PDB entry 8F7Y | electron microscopy, 2.80 A resolution | chains A and B of the 3 polymer chains in the assembly

# Chain A
Molecule: Genome polyprotein
Organism: Coxsackievirus A10
UniProtKB: A0A7L7QVG9 (A0A7L7QVG9_9ENTO); residue numbers follow UniProt; this construct covers 1-298
Sequence (298 residues; each row starts with the number of its first residue):
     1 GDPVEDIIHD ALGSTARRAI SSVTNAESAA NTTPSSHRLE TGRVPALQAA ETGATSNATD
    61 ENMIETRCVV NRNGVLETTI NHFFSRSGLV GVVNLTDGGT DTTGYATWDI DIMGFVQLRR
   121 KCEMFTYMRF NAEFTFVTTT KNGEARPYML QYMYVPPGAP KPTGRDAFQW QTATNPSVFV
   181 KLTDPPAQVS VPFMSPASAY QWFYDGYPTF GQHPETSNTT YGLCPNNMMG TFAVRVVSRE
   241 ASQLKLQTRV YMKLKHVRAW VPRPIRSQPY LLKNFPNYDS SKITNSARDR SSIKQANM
Disordered / not traced: 1-68, 99-102
Sequence notes: variant Ala-26 (Val in A0A7L7QVG9)

# Chain B
Molecule: Genome polyprotein
Organism: Coxsackievirus A10
UniProtKB: A0A6M2Z889 (A0A6M2Z889_9ENTO); residues 1-255 here correspond to UniProt positions 70-324 (UniProt number = residue number + 69)
Sequence (255 residues; row label = number of the first residue in the row):
     1 SPSVEACGYS DRVAQLTVGN SSITTQEAAN IVLAYGEWPE YCPDTDATAV DKPTRPDVSV
    61 NRFYTLDSKM WQENSTGWYW KFPDVLNKTG VFGQNAQFHY LYRSGFCLHV QCNASKFHQG
   121 ALLVAVIPEF VIAGRGSNTK PNEAPHPGFT TTFPGTTGAT FHDPYVLDSG VPLSQALIYP
   181 HQWINLRTNN CATVIVPYIN AVPFDSAINH SNFGLIVIPV SPLKYSSGAT TAIPITITIA
   241 PLNSEFGGLR QAVSQ
Disordered / not traced: 1-28

# Interface between chain A and chain B
Pairs across the interface (84; chain A residue first):
  Thr-126(A) with Glu-129(B)
  Tyr-127(A) with Glu-129(B), hydrogen bond; Ile-199(B), hydrophobic; Asn-200(B); Ala-201(B)
  Ala-197(A) with Val-202(B), hydrophobic
  Ser-198(A) with Ala-201(B), hydrogen bond (backbone-backbone)
  Gln-201(A) with Glu-129(B); Ala-201(B)
  Phe-203(A) with Glu-129(B)
  Tyr-204(A) with Glu-129(B); Val-131(B); His-210(B)
  Asp-205(A) with Lys-81(B), salt bridge; Glu-129(B), hydrogen bond (backbone-side chain); Phe-130(B); Val-131(B); Phe-153(B); His-210(B); Ser-211(B), hydrogen bond (backbone-backbone)
  Gly-206(A) with Asn-209(B)
  Tyr-207(A) with Phe-149(B); Thr-152(B), hydrogen bond; Asn-209(B), hydrogen bond (backbone-backbone)
  Thr-209(A) with Asn-209(B)
  Phe-210(A) with Ser-206(B); Asn-209(B); Gln-255(B)
  Gly-211(A) with Gln-255(B), hydrogen bond (backbone-backbone)
  His-213(A) with Phe-149(B)
  Glu-215(A) with Gly-148(B); Phe-149(B), hydrogen bond (side chain-backbone); Thr-150(B), hydrogen bond
  Asn-218(A) with His-146(B); Pro-147(B), hydrogen bond (side chain-backbone)
  Thr-219(A) with His-146(B)
  Tyr-221(A) with Ile-132(B), hydrogen bond (side chain-backbone); Thr-152(B)
  Val-261(A) with Tyr-35(B); Pro-128(B), hydrophobic
  Pro-262(A) with Ile-178(B); Tyr-179(B)
  Arg-263(A) with Pro-128(B), hydrogen bond (side chain-backbone); Glu-129(B); Tyr-179(B)
  Pro-264(A) with Val-171(B); Gln-175(B); Ile-178(B); Tyr-179(B)
  Ile-265(A) with Pro-172(B); Gln-175(B)
  Arg-266(A) with Ser-169(B), hydrogen bond (side chain-backbone); Gly-170(B); Val-171(B)
  Ser-267(A) with Gly-170(B), hydrogen bond (backbone-backbone); Pro-172(B)
  Gln-268(A) with Val-166(B); Gly-170(B), hydrogen bond (backbone-backbone)
  Leu-271(A) with Gly-136(B); Ser-137(B); Thr-139(B)
  Leu-272(A) with Asn-138(B); Thr-139(B); Pro-141(B), hydrophobic; Ala-144(B), hydrophobic
  Phe-275(A) with His-146(B)
  Pro-276(A) with Val-131(B), hydrophobic; Ala-133(B); Ser-169(B)
  Asn-277(A) with Gly-134(B), hydrogen bond (side chain-backbone); Pro-145(B), hydrogen bond (side chain-backbone)
  Tyr-278(A) with Gly-134(B), hydrogen bond (backbone-backbone); Arg-135(B); Gly-136(B), hydrogen bond (backbone-backbone); Asp-163(B), hydrogen bond; Val-166(B); Asp-168(B); Ser-169(B); Gly-170(B)
  Asp-279(A) with Gly-136(B); Ser-137(B)
  Ser-280(A) with Arg-135(B)
  Asn-285(A) with Tyr-165(B)
  Ser-286(A) with Tyr-165(B), hydrogen bond (backbone-side chain)
Other interface residues (no listed pair), chain A (40 interface residues in all): Ala-199, Pro-214, Thr-216, Ile-283
Other interface residues (no listed pair), chain B (51 interface residues in all): Tyr-100, Ile-127, Lys-140, Ala-176, Ile-208, Arg-250, Val-253

# Summary
40 residues of chain A face 51 of chain B across their interface, with 21 hydrogen bonds and 1 salt bridge.
Polar contacts include Asp-205(A)/Lys-81(B), Tyr-127(A)/Glu-129(B) and Asp-205(A)/Glu-129(B).
Here chain A is Genome polyprotein and chain B is Genome polyprotein, both from Coxsackievirus A10. Entry 8F7Y
(Structure of Coxsackievirus A10 frozen at -183 degree embedded in crystalline ice) was determined by electron
microscopy, deposited together with 8BQN and 8HI2.
